PDB entry 7E8S | electron microscopy, 4.36 A resolution (low resolution: residue-level contacts below are approximate; hydrogen-bond / salt-bridge calls are withheld) | chains C and D of the 22 polymer chains in the assembly

# Chain C
Name: Trafficking protein particle complex subunit BET3
Source organism: Saccharomyces cerevisiae (strain ATCC 204508 / S288c)
Reference sequence: P36149 (BET3_YEAST); residue numbers follow UniProt; this construct covers 1-193
Chain sequence (193 residues; row label = number of the first residue in the row):
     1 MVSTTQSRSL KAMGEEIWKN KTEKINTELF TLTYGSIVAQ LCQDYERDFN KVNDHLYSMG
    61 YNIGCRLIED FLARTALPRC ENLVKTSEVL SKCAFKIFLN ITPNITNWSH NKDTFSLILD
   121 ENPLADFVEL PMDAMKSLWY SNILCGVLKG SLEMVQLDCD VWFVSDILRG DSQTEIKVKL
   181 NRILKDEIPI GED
Unresolved in the structure: 1-7, 192-193

# Chain D
Name: Trafficking protein particle complex subunit BET5
Source organism: Saccharomyces cerevisiae (strain ATCC 204508 / S288c)
Reference sequence: Q03630 (BET5_YEAST); residue numbers follow UniProt; this construct covers 1-159
Chain sequence (159 residues; numbered 1 to 159; the number before each row is that of its first residue):
     1 MGIYSFWIFD RHCNCIFDRE WTLASNSASG TINSKQNEED AKLLYGMIFS LRSITQKLSK
    61 GSVKNDIRSI STGKYRVHTY CTASGLWFVL LSDFKQQSYT QVLQYIYSHI YVKYVSNNLL
   121 SPYDFAENEN EMRGQGTRKI TNRNFISVLE SFLAPMVNQ
Unresolved in the structure: 1, 30-34, 158-159

# Chain C / chain D interface
Contacting residue pairs - 33 pairs, chain C then chain D:
  Arg66(C) with Ser116(D); Asn118(D); Leu119(D); Ser121(D); Tyr123(D)
  Glu69(C) with Tyr107(D); Val112(D); Ser116(D)
  Asp70(C) with Asn117(D)
  Leu72(C) with Ala83(D); Tyr107(D)
  Ala73(C) with Tyr107(D); Ser108(D); Val112(D)
  Ala76(C) with Tyr80(D)
  Leu77(C) with Ala83(D)
  Arg79(C) with Ala83(D); Ser84(D); Gly85(D)
  Met154(C) with Arg11(D); Ser84(D)
  Gln156(C) with Arg11(D); Ser84(D)
  Glu187(C) with His12(D); Cys13(D); Met132(D); Arg133(D)
  Ile188(C) with Phe49(D)
  Pro189(C) with Arg133(D)
  Ile190(C) with Lys42(D); Arg133(D); Gln135(D)
  Gly191(C) with Arg133(D)
Other interface residues (no listed pair), chain C (19 interface residues in all): Cys65, Pro78, Val155, Asp186
Other interface residues (no listed pair), chain D (24 interface residues in all): Val63, Asp124, Gly134

# In short
The interface between chain C and chain D involves 19 residues on one side and 24 on the other.
Here chain C is Trafficking protein particle complex subunit BET3 and chain D is Trafficking protein particle
complex subunit BET5, both from Saccharomyces cerevisiae (strain ATCC 204508 / S288c). Entry 7E8S (Intact
TRAPPII (state I)) was determined by electron microscopy (same publication as 7E2C, 7E2D, 7E8T, 7E93, 7E94 and
7EA3).
